PDB entry 6X98 | electron microscopy, 3.38 A resolution | chains L and H of the 12 polymer chains in the assembly

# Chain L
Name: monoclonal antibody 11B kappa chain
Source organism: Oryctolagus cuniculus
Notes: antibody fragment or engineered binder
Sequence (237 residues; row label = number of the first residue in the row; a row labelled like 95A-95F holds insertion residues (95A, then the next letters in order); numbers below 1 keep their minus sign (Met-19 is residue -19)):
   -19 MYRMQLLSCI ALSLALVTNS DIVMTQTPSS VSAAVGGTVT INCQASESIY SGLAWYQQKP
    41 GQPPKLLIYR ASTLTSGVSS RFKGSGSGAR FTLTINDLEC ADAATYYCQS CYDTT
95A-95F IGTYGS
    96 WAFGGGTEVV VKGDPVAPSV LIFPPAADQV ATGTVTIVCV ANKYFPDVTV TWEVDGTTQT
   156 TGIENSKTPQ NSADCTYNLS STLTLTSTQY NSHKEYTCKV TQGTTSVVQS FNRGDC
Unresolved in the structure: -19 to 0, 107-211
Disulfide bonds: Cys23-Cys88

# Chain H
Name: monoclonal antibody 11B fragment antigen binding heavy chain
Source organism: Oryctolagus cuniculus
Notes: antibody fragment or engineered binder
Sequence (241 residues; each row starts with the number of its first residue; a row labelled like 82A-82C holds insertion residues (82A, then the next letters in order); numbers below 1 keep their minus sign (Met-17 is residue -17)):
   -17 MYRMQLLSCI ALSLALVTNS QLVESGGGLV KPGGTLTLTC KASGFSLSDS YWM
   35A C
    36 WVRQAPGKGL EWVACVF
   52A T
    53 GNGKAYYARW VEGRFTISRS TSLNTATLQM
82A-82C TSL
    83 TAADTATYFC ARGDYDDP
100A-100E LDGVA
   101 TLWGPGTLVT VSSGQPKAPS VFPLAPCCGD TPSSTVTLGC LVKGYLPEPV TVTWNSGTLT
   161 NGVRTFPSVR QSSGLYSLSS VVSVTSSSQP VTCNVAHPAT NTKVDKTVAP STC
Unresolved in the structure: -17 to 2, 112-213
Disulfide bonds: Cys22-Cys92, Cys35A-Cys50

# How chain L and chain H interact
Contacting residue pairs - 32 pairs, chain L then chain H:
  Asp1(L) - Arg61(H)  salt bridge
  Tyr36(L) - Val100D(H)
  Tyr36(L) - Ala100E(H)  hydrogen bond (side chain-backbone)
  Tyr36(L) - Trp103(H)
  Gln38(L) - Gln39(H)  hydrogen bond
  Pro43(L) - Phe91(H)  hydrophobic
  Pro43(L) - Trp103(H)  hydrophobic
  Pro43(L) - Gly104(H)
  Pro44(L) - Trp103(H)
  Leu46(L) - Val100D(H)  hydrophobic
  Tyr49(L) - Leu100A(H)  hydrophobic
  Arg50(L) - Asp99(H)  hydrogen bond (side chain-backbone)
  Tyr87(L) - Lys43(H)  hydrogen bond (side chain-backbone)
  Tyr87(L) - Leu45(H)  hydrophobic
  Cys91(L) - Gly100C(H)  hydrogen bond (side chain-backbone)
  Cys91(L) - Val100D(H)  hydrophobic
  Ile95A(L) - Tyr58(H)  hydrophobic
  Thr95C(L) - Trp34(H)
  Thr95C(L) - Tyr58(H)
  Tyr95D(L) - Asp100B(H)
  Tyr95D(L) - Gly100C(H)
  Gly95E(L) - Trp34(H)
  Gly95E(L) - Trp47(H)
  Gly95E(L) - Cys50(H)  hydrogen bond (backbone-side chain)
  Gly95E(L) - Tyr58(H)
  Ser95F(L) - Trp47(H)
  Trp96(L) - Cys35A(H)  hydrophobic
  Trp96(L) - Trp47(H)
  Trp96(L) - Gly100C(H)  hydrogen bond (side chain-backbone)
  Trp96(L) - Ala100E(H)  hydrophobic
  Phe98(L) - Val37(H)  hydrophobic
  Phe98(L) - Leu45(H)
Interface residues without a listed pair, chain L (20 interface residues in all): Thr85, Gln89, Gly99
Interface residues without a listed pair, chain H (22 interface residues in all): Glu46, Thr101, Pro105

# In short
The interface between chain L and chain H involves 20 residues on one side and 22 on the other; the contacts
include 7 hydrogen bonds and 1 salt bridge. Polar contacts include Asp1(L)-Arg61(H), Tyr36(L)-Ala100E(H) and
Gln38(L)-Gln39(H).
Here chain L is monoclonal antibody 11B kappa chain and chain H is monoclonal antibody 11B fragment antigen
binding heavy chain, both from Oryctolagus cuniculus. Entry 6X98 (Cryo-EM model of HIV-1 Env BG505 SOSIP.664
in complex with rabbit monoclonal antibody 11B fragment antigen ...) was determined by electron microscopy.
